7B04 - chains A and B of the 3 polymer chains in the assembly; structure by X-ray diffraction, 2.97 A resolution.

Chain A:
Name: Nitrite oxidoreductase subunit B
From: Kuenenia stuttgartiensis
Notes: EC 1.7.99.4
UniProt: Q1PZD5 (Q1PZD5_KUEST); residues 1-410 here = UniProt positions 1-410
Sequence (410 residues; row label = number of the first residue in the row):
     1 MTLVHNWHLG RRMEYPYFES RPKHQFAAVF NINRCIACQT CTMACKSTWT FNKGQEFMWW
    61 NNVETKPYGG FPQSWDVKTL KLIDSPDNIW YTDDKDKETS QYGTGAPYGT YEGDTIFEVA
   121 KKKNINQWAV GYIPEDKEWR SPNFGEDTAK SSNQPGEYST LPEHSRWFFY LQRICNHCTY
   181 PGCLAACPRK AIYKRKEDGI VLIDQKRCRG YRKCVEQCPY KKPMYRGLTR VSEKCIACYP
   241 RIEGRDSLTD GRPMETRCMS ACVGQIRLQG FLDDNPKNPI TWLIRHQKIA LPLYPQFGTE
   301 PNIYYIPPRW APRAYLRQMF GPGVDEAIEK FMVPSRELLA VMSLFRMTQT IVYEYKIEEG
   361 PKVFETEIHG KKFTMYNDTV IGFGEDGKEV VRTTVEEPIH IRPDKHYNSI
Not modelled in the structure: 1
Bound ions: 4Fe-4S cluster Fe site 1: Cys35, Cys38, Cys41, Cys262; 4Fe-4S cluster Fe site 2: Cys45, Cys235, Cys238, Thr256, Cys258; 4Fe-4S cluster Fe site 3: Cys175, Cys178, Cys183, Cys218; 3Fe-4S cluster Fe: Cys187, Cys208, Cys214
Residues lining bound ligands:
  - 3Fe-4S cluster (F3S): Cys187, Pro188, Arg189, Ala191, Ile192, Ile203, Cys208, Arg209, Gly210, Tyr211, Arg212, Lys213, Cys214, Ser232
  - heme (HEM): Pro188, Arg189, Arg209, Tyr211
  - 4Fe-4S cluster (SF4), molecule 1: Cys35, Ile36, Ala37, Cys38, Gln39, Thr40, Cys41, Val63, Gln172, Ala261, Cys262, Val263, Gly264, Ile266, Arg267
  - 4Fe-4S cluster (SF4), molecule 2: Cys45, Trp49, Trp60, Asn61, Ile174, Cys235, Ile236, Ala237, Cys238, Thr256, Arg257, Cys258
  - 4Fe-4S cluster (SF4), molecule 3: Cys175, Asn176, His177, Cys178, Pro181, Gly182, Cys183, Val201, Cys218, Tyr220, Lys222, Pro223, Lys234

Chain B:
Name: Nitrite oxidoreductase subunit A
From: Kuenenia stuttgartiensis
Notes: EC 1.7.99.4
UniProt: Q1PZD8 (Q1PZD8_KUEST); residues 1-1148 here = UniProt positions 1-1148
Sequence (1148 residues; each row starts with the number of its first residue):
     1 MKLTRRAFLQ VAGATGATLT LAKNAMAFRL LKPAVVVDNP LDTYPDRRWE SVYRDQYQYD
    61 RTFTYCCSPN DTHACRIRAF VRNNVMMRVE QNYDHQNYSD LYGNKATRNW NPRMCLKGYT
   121 FHRRVYGPYR LRYPLIRKGW KRWADDGFPE LTPENKTKYM FDNRGNDELL RASWDEAFTY
   181 ASKGIIHITK KYSGPEGAQK LIDQGYPKEM VDRMQGAGTR TFKGRGGMGL LGVIGKYGMY
   241 RFNNCLAIVD AHNRGVGPDQ ALGGRNWSNY TWHGDQAPGH PFSHGLQTSD VDMNDVRFSK
   301 LLIQTGKNLI ENKMPEAHWV TEVMERGGKI VVITPEYSPS AQKADYWIPI RNNTDTALFL
   361 GITKILIDNK WYDADYVKKF TDFPLLIRTD TLKRVSPKDI IPNYKLQDIS DGPSYHIQGL
   421 KDEQREIIGD FVVWDAKSKG PKAITRDDVG ETLVKKGIDP VLEGSFKLKT IDGKEIEVMT
   481 LLEMYKIHLR DYDIDSVVSM TNSPKDLIER LAKDIATIKP VAIHYGEGVN HYFHATLMNR
   541 SYYLPVMLTG NVGYFGSGSH TWAGNYKAGN FQASKWSGPG FYGWVAEDVF KPNLDPYASA
   601 KDLNIKGRAL DEEVAYWNHS ERPLIVNTPK YGRKVFTGKT HMPSPTKVLW FTNVNLINNA
   661 KHVYQMLKNV NPNIEQIMST DIEITGSIEY ADFAFPANSW VEFQEFEITN SCSNPFIQIW
   721 GKTGITPVYE SKDDVKILAG MASKLGELLR DKRFEDNWKF AIEGRASVYI NRLLDGSTTM
   781 KGYTCEDILN GKYGEPGVAM LLFRTYPRHP FWEQVHESLP FYTPTGRLQA YNDEPEIIEY
   841 GENFIVHREG PEATPYLPNA IVSTNPYIRP DDYGIPENAE YWEDRTVRNI KKSWEETKKT
   901 KNFLWEKGYH FYCVTPKSRH TVHSQWAVTD WNFIWNNNFG DPYRMDKRMP GVGEHQIHIH
   961 PQAARDLGIE DGDYVYVDAN PADRPYEGWK PNDSFYKVSR LMLRAKYNPA YPYNCTMMKH
  1021 SAWISSDKTV QAHETRPDGR ALSPSGYQSS FRYGSQQSIT RDWSMPMHQL DSLFHKAKIG
  1081 MKFIFGFEAD NHCINTVPKE TLVKITKAEN GGMGGKGVWD PVKTGYTAGN ENDFMKKFLN
  1141 GELIKVDA
Not modelled in the structure: 1-27, 1148
Bound ions: 4Fe-4S cluster Fe: Cys67, Asp71, Cys75, Cys115
Residues lining bound ligands:
  - MD1 (phosphoric acid 4-(2-amino-4-oxo-3,4,5,6,-tetrahydro-pteridin-6-yl)-2-hydroxy-3,4-dimercapto-but-3-en-yl ester guanylate ester), molecule 1: Pro69, Asn70, Arg124, Met228, Lys236, His273, Asp275, His531, Thr652, Asn653, Val654, Asn655, Leu656, Asn659, Lys661, Thr680, Asp681, Ile682, Glu683, Thr685, Ala697, Asn698, Ser699, Trp700, Phe703, Asp734, Thr915, Lys917, Val922, His923, Ser924, Gln925, His1020, Ser1021, Gln1056, Gln1057, Thr1060, Pro1098
  - MD1, molecule 2: Asn70, Asp71, Thr72, Lys117, Asp275, Thr305, Gly306, Lys307, Asn308, Glu311, Asn312, Lys313, Met314, Ile333, Thr334, Pro335, Glu336, Ser338, Ile350, Asn352, Asn353, Asp355, Gly526, Glu527, Gly528, Val529, Tyr532, Met538, Trp562, Ala563, Gly564, Val914, Thr915, Pro916, Lys917, Ser918, Arg919, Thr921, Val922, His923, Lys1099
  - 4Fe-4S cluster (SF4): Cys67, Pro69, Asp71, His73, Ala74, Cys75, Ile77, Met114, Cys115, Lys117, Gly118, Pro315, Trp926
From the paper describing this entry:
  - catalytic residues: Asn70 (proposed by the authors, not directly observed)
  - 4Fe-4S cluster coordination: Cys67

Chain A / chain B interface:
Contacting residue pairs - 319 pairs, chain A then chain B:
  Tyr15(A) - Leu41(B)  hydrophobic
  Tyr17(A) - Asn39(B)
  Tyr17(A) - Pro40(B)
  Phe18(A) - Asn39(B)  hydrogen bond (backbone-side chain)
  Phe18(A) - Leu41(B)
  Ser20(A) - Leu41(B)
  Ser20(A) - Asp42(B)
  Asn31(A) - Glu325(B)  hydrogen bond
  Asn33(A) - Lys343(B)
  Arg34(A) - Thr321(B)
  Arg34(A) - Glu322(B)  salt bridge
  Arg34(A) - Glu325(B)  salt bridge
  Cys35(A) - Lys343(B)  hydrogen bond (backbone-side chain)
  Ile36(A) - Ile310(B)
  Ile36(A) - Met314(B)  hydrophobic
  Ile36(A) - Arg919(B)  hydrogen bond (backbone-side chain)
  Ala37(A) - Arg919(B)  hydrogen bond (backbone-side chain)
  Cys38(A) - Leu116(B)
  Cys38(A) - Met314(B)  hydrophobic
  Gln39(A) - Leu116(B)
  Gln39(A) - Trp935(B)
  Thr40(A) - Met114(B)
  Thr40(A) - Cys115(B)
  Thr40(A) - Leu116(B)  hydrogen bond (side chain-backbone)
  Thr40(A) - Tyr119(B)
  Thr42(A) - Trp935(B)
  Met43(A) - Leu116(B)
  Met43(A) - Tyr119(B)  hydrophobic
  Met43(A) - Thr120(B)
  Met43(A) - Trp931(B)
  Met43(A) - Asn932(B)
  Met43(A) - Trp935(B)
  Ala44(A) - Tyr119(B)  hydrophobic
  Lys46(A) - Trp931(B)
  Ser47(A) - Met87(B)
  Ser47(A) - Arg88(B)
  Ser47(A) - His122(B)
  Ser47(A) - Trp931(B)
  Thr48(A) - Gln56(B)
  Thr48(A) - Arg88(B)
  Trp49(A) - Tyr53(B)
  Trp49(A) - Gln56(B)
  Trp49(A) - Tyr57(B)  hydrophobic
  Phe51(A) - Gln56(B)
  Phe51(A) - Arg123(B)
  Phe51(A) - Trp931(B)  hydrophobic
  Glu56(A) - Pro942(B)
  Glu56(A) - Tyr943(B)  hydrogen bond
  Phe57(A) - Tyr943(B)
  Trp59(A) - Trp935(B)
  Asn62(A) - Trp935(B)
  Val63(A) - Trp935(B)
  Pro67(A) - Phe1138(B)
  Pro67(A) - Leu1139(B)  hydrophobic
  Tyr68(A) - Tyr1126(B)
  Tyr68(A) - Thr1127(B)
  Tyr68(A) - Ala1128(B)  hydrophobic
  Tyr68(A) - Glu1131(B)  hydrogen bond
  Tyr68(A) - Leu1139(B)
  Gln73(A) - Pro1121(B)
  Ser74(A) - Tyr1126(B)
  Asp76(A) - Phe1138(B)
  Val77(A) - Tyr1126(B)  hydrophobic
  Val77(A) - Phe1134(B)
  Val77(A) - Met1135(B)  hydrophobic
  Val77(A) - Phe1138(B)  hydrophobic
  Leu80(A) - Phe1138(B)  hydrophobic
  Leu80(A) - Leu1143(B)  hydrophobic
  Lys81(A) - Tyr1126(B)
  Lys81(A) - Phe1134(B)
  Asp84(A) - Phe1134(B)
  Asp84(A) - Lys1137(B)  salt bridge
  Asn88(A) - Ile1144(B)
  Asn88(A) - Lys1145(B)
  Ile89(A) - Lys1145(B)
  Trp90(A) - Ile1144(B)
  Trp90(A) - Lys1145(B)  hydrogen bond (backbone-backbone)
  Trp90(A) - Val1146(B)
  Trp90(A) - Asp1147(B)  hydrogen bond (backbone-backbone)
  Tyr91(A) - Asp1147(B)
  Thr92(A) - Asp1147(B)  hydrogen bond
  Asp93(A) - Asp1147(B)
  Tyr111(A) - Ile1144(B)  hydrophobic
  Asp136(A) - Met945(B)
  Lys137(A) - Met945(B)
  Lys137(A) - Met1113(B)
  Arg140(A) - Gly940(B)
  Arg140(A) - Asp941(B)
  Arg140(A) - Met945(B)
  Arg140(A) - Asp1120(B)  salt bridge
  Ser141(A) - Asn938(B)  hydrogen bond (side chain-backbone)
  Ser141(A) - Phe939(B)
  Ser141(A) - Gly940(B)  hydrogen bond (backbone-backbone)
  Pro142(A) - Ile934(B)
  Pro142(A) - Trp935(B)
  Pro142(A) - Gly940(B)
  Asn143(A) - His920(B)
  Asn143(A) - Trp935(B)  hydrogen bond (side chain-backbone)
  Asn143(A) - Asn938(B)
  Phe144(A) - Asn938(B)
  Phe144(A) - Trp1119(B)  hydrophobic
  Phe144(A) - Pro1121(B)  hydrophobic
  Gly145(A) - Asn938(B)  hydrogen bond (backbone-side chain)
  Glu146(A) - Arg919(B)  salt bridge
  Glu146(A) - His920(B)  salt bridge
  Glu146(A) - Trp935(B)
  Glu146(A) - Asn936(B)
  Glu146(A) - Asn938(B)
  Glu146(A) - Lys1006(B)  hydrogen bond (backbone-side chain)
  Asp147(A) - Glu311(B)
  Asp147(A) - Pro339(B)
  Asp147(A) - Arg919(B)  salt bridge
  Asp147(A) - Asn1008(B)  hydrogen bond (backbone-side chain)
  Thr148(A) - Lys1006(B)
  Thr148(A) - Tyr1007(B)
  Thr148(A) - Asn1008(B)
  Thr148(A) - Pro1009(B)
  Thr148(A) - Ala1128(B)
  Ala149(A) - Asn1008(B)  hydrogen bond (backbone-side chain)
  Ala149(A) - Pro1009(B)
  Ala149(A) - Ala1010(B)  hydrophobic
  Ser151(A) - Pro1009(B)
  Glu157(A) - Pro349(B)
  Tyr158(A) - Pro349(B)
  Tyr158(A) - Pro504(B)  hydrophobic
  Tyr158(A) - Leu507(B)  hydrophobic
  Ser159(A) - Tyr337(B)
  Ser159(A) - Tyr346(B)
  Ser159(A) - Trp347(B)  hydrogen bond (backbone-backbone)
  Thr160(A) - Asp345(B)
  Thr160(A) - Tyr346(B)
  Thr160(A) - Arg510(B)  hydrogen bond
  Leu161(A) - Asp345(B)  hydrogen bond (backbone-backbone)
  His164(A) - Tyr337(B)  hydrogen bond
  His164(A) - Ala341(B)
  His164(A) - Gln342(B)
  His164(A) - Ala344(B)  hydrogen bond (side chain-backbone)
  Arg166(A) - Tyr337(B)
  Arg166(A) - Trp347(B)
  Arg166(A) - Pro1009(B)
  Arg166(A) - Ala1010(B)  hydrogen bond (side chain-backbone)
  Trp167(A) - Tyr337(B)  hydrophobic
  Phe168(A) - Tyr337(B)  hydrophobic
  Phe168(A) - Ser338(B)
  Phe168(A) - Pro339(B)  hydrophobic
  Phe168(A) - Gln342(B)  hydrogen bond (backbone-side chain)
  Phe169(A) - Gln342(B)
  Tyr170(A) - Pro339(B)
  Tyr170(A) - Gln342(B)
  Tyr170(A) - Arg919(B)  hydrogen bond
  Thr179(A) - Leu41(B)
  Pro181(A) - Leu41(B)
  Leu184(A) - Pro40(B)  hydrophobic
  Leu184(A) - Leu41(B)  hydrophobic
  Lys190(A) - Val37(B)  hydrogen bond (side chain-backbone)
  Lys190(A) - Asp38(B)  hydrogen bond (side chain-backbone)
  Lys190(A) - Pro40(B)
  Lys190(A) - Tyr44(B)
  Ala191(A) - Tyr44(B)
  Ile192(A) - Pro40(B)
  Tyr193(A) - Pro40(B)
  Tyr193(A) - Tyr44(B)  hydrophobic
  Tyr193(A) - Arg47(B)
  Tyr193(A) - Trp49(B)  hydrogen bond
  Tyr193(A) - Glu50(B)  hydrogen bond
  Lys194(A) - Pro40(B)  hydrogen bond (backbone-backbone)
  Lys194(A) - Leu41(B)
  Arg195(A) - Arg47(B)
  Arg195(A) - Glu50(B)  salt bridge
  Lys196(A) - Leu41(B)
  Lys196(A) - Asp42(B)  salt bridge
  Glu197(A) - Arg47(B)  salt bridge
  Leu202(A) - Trp49(B)  hydrophobic
  Leu202(A) - Glu50(B)
  Ile203(A) - Trp49(B)
  Asp204(A) - Tyr44(B)  hydrogen bond
  Asp204(A) - Trp49(B)
  Gln205(A) - Trp49(B)
  Gln205(A) - Tyr53(B)
  Arg207(A) - Tyr44(B)  hydrogen bond
  Ile236(A) - Tyr53(B)  hydrophobic
  Tyr239(A) - Glu50(B)  hydrogen bond (side chain-backbone)
  Tyr239(A) - Tyr53(B)
  Tyr239(A) - Arg54(B)
  Arg241(A) - Tyr57(B)  hydrogen bond
  Arg241(A) - Glu90(B)  salt bridge
  Glu243(A) - Arg54(B)  salt bridge
  Arg245(A) - Arg54(B)
  Asp246(A) - Tyr57(B)  hydrogen bond
  Asp246(A) - Tyr59(B)  hydrogen bond
  Ser247(A) - Tyr59(B)
  Leu248(A) - Tyr59(B)
  Leu248(A) - Phe80(B)  hydrophobic
  Met254(A) - Glu90(B)
  Arg257(A) - Arg88(B)
  Arg257(A) - Val89(B)  hydrogen bond (side chain-backbone)
  Arg257(A) - Glu90(B)  salt bridge
  Ser260(A) - Glu90(B)  hydrogen bond
  Ser260(A) - Gln91(B)
  Ser260(A) - Tyr93(B)  hydrogen bond (backbone-side chain)
  Ala261(A) - Gln91(B)  hydrogen bond (backbone-side chain)
  Ala261(A) - Tyr119(B)
  Cys262(A) - Pro112(B)
  Val263(A) - Met114(B)
  Val263(A) - Met314(B)
  Val263(A) - Pro315(B)  hydrophobic
  Gln265(A) - Asn109(B)  hydrogen bond (side chain-backbone)
  Gln265(A) - Asn111(B)  hydrogen bond (side chain-backbone)
  Gln265(A) - His318(B)  hydrogen bond
  Gln265(A) - Glu322(B)
  Tyr294(A) - Phe1138(B)
  Gln296(A) - Ile1144(B)
  Arg309(A) - Met324(B)  hydrogen bond
  Arg309(A) - Lys343(B)  hydrogen bond (side chain-backbone)
  Arg309(A) - Ala344(B)
  Arg309(A) - Asp345(B)  salt bridge
  Trp310(A) - Tyr337(B)
  Trp310(A) - Gln342(B)
  Ala314(A) - Asn1140(B)
  Ala314(A) - Gly1141(B)
  Tyr315(A) - Phe1138(B)
  Tyr315(A) - Leu1139(B)
  Tyr315(A) - Gly1141(B)
  Gln318(A) - Phe1138(B)
  Gln318(A) - Gly1141(B)
  Gln318(A) - Glu1142(B)
  Gln318(A) - Leu1143(B)  hydrogen bond (side chain-backbone)
  Gln318(A) - Ile1144(B)
  Pro322(A) - Val1146(B)  hydrophobic
  Phe331(A) - Met324(B)  hydrophobic
  Phe331(A) - Glu325(B)
  Met332(A) - Met324(B)
  Pro334(A) - Glu325(B)
  Leu339(A) - Glu325(B)
  Ser343(A) - Arg326(B)
  Arg346(A) - Tyr93(B)  hydrogen bond
  Arg346(A) - Asn111(B)
  Arg346(A) - Pro112(B)
  Met347(A) - Tyr93(B)
  Met347(A) - Arg108(B)  hydrogen bond (backbone-side chain)
  Met347(A) - Asn109(B)
  Met347(A) - Asn111(B)  hydrogen bond (backbone-side chain)
  Thr348(A) - Tyr93(B)
  Gln349(A) - Glu90(B)
  Gln349(A) - Tyr93(B)
  Phe364(A) - Lys300(B)
  Thr366(A) - Gly327(B)
  Ile368(A) - Lys329(B)
  His369(A) - Asp345(B)  salt bridge
  Phe373(A) - Glu325(B)
  Phe373(A) - Arg326(B)
  Phe373(A) - Gly327(B)
  Met375(A) - Lys300(B)
  Met375(A) - Arg326(B)
  Val391(A) - Arg108(B)
  Arg392(A) - Arg108(B)
  Thr393(A) - Asn109(B)  hydrogen bond
  Thr394(A) - Asn109(B)  hydrogen bond (backbone-side chain)
  Val395(A) - Arg297(B)  hydrogen bond (backbone-side chain)
  Val395(A) - Arg326(B)  hydrogen bond (backbone-side chain)
  Glu396(A) - Phe298(B)
  Glu397(A) - Thr107(B)  hydrogen bond
  Glu397(A) - Asn109(B)
  Glu397(A) - Asn294(B)  hydrogen bond
  Glu397(A) - Arg297(B)
  Glu397(A) - Phe298(B)
  Glu397(A) - Trp319(B)
  Glu397(A) - Tyr806(B)  hydrogen bond
  Pro398(A) - Thr107(B)
  Pro398(A) - Tyr806(B)
  Pro398(A) - Pro807(B)
  Ile399(A) - Phe298(B)  hydrophobic
  Ile399(A) - Phe555(B)  hydrophobic
  Ile399(A) - Pro807(B)  hydrophobic
  His400(A) - Asn104(B)
  His400(A) - Lys105(B)
  His400(A) - Arg804(B)
  His400(A) - Thr805(B)
  His400(A) - Tyr806(B)  hydrogen bond (backbone-backbone)
  Ile401(A) - Arg804(B)
  Arg402(A) - Asp100(B)  salt bridge
  Arg402(A) - Leu801(B)
  Arg402(A) - Leu802(B)
  Arg402(A) - Phe803(B)  hydrogen bond (side chain-backbone)
  Arg402(A) - Arg804(B)  hydrogen bond (backbone-side chain)
  Arg402(A) - Thr805(B)
  Pro403(A) - Tyr102(B)
  Pro403(A) - Arg804(B)  hydrogen bond (backbone-side chain)
  Asp404(A) - Arg804(B)
  Lys405(A) - Tyr102(B)
  Lys405(A) - Trp576(B)  hydrogen bond (backbone-side chain)
  His406(A) - Tyr102(B)  hydrogen bond
  His406(A) - Thr778(B)  hydrogen bond (side chain-backbone)
  His406(A) - Leu802(B)
  His406(A) - Phe803(B)
  His406(A) - Arg804(B)
  Tyr407(A) - Trp576(B)  hydrogen bond
  Tyr407(A) - Thr778(B)
  Tyr407(A) - Phe803(B)
  Tyr407(A) - Arg804(B)
  Tyr407(A) - Met1081(B)  hydrophobic
  Asn408(A) - Phe803(B)
  Asn408(A) - Arg804(B)  hydrogen bond (side chain-backbone)
  Asn408(A) - Thr805(B)  hydrogen bond (side chain-backbone)
  Asn408(A) - Arg808(B)
  Asn408(A) - His809(B)  hydrogen bond (side chain-backbone)
  Asn408(A) - Trp812(B)
  Asn408(A) - Glu813(B)  hydrogen bond (backbone-side chain)
  Ser409(A) - Leu286(B)
  Ser409(A) - Phe811(B)  hydrogen bond (side chain-backbone)
  Ser409(A) - Glu813(B)  hydrogen bond (backbone-side chain)
  Ser409(A) - Gln814(B)  hydrogen bond
  Ser409(A) - Tyr822(B)  hydrogen bond (backbone-side chain)
  Ile410(A) - Leu286(B)
  Ile410(A) - Lys567(B)
  Ile410(A) - Gln572(B)
  Ile410(A) - Thr779(B)
  Ile410(A) - Phe803(B)  hydrophobic
  Ile410(A) - Met1081(B)  hydrophobic
Also at the interface, not in a pair above, chain A (152 interface residues in all): Gly54, Lys78, Lys150, Asn153, Tyr180, Arg189, Lys206, Glu233, Pro240, Gly264, Arg317, Met342
Also at the interface, not in a pair above, chain B (148 interface residues in all): Val35, Asp46, Ser51, Arg78, Trp110, Arg113, Ala317, Ile330, Ile417, Gly569, Pro810, Asn937, His958, His960, Tyr1011, Lys1076, Lys1078

Summary:
The interface between chain A and chain B involves 152 residues on one side and 148 on the other, with 73
hydrogen bonds and 16 salt bridges. Among the polar pairs are Arg34(A)-Glu322(B), Arg34(A)-Glu325(B) and
Asp84(A)-Lys1137(B). The paper reports the catalytic residue Asn70(B); 4Fe-4S cluster coordination by
Cys67(B).
Here chain A is Nitrite oxidoreductase subunit B and chain B is Nitrite oxidoreductase subunit A, both from
Kuenenia stuttgartiensis. Entry 7B04 (Structure of Nitrite oxidoreductase (Nxr) from the anammox bacterium
Kuenenia stuttgartiensis) was determined by X-ray diffraction.
